PDB entry 8CO6 | electron microscopy, 4.70 A resolution (low resolution: residue-level contacts below are approximate; hydrogen-bond / salt-bridge calls are withheld) | chains B and C of the 29 polymer chains in the assembly

# Chain B (and C)
Protein: Outer capsid protein VP4
From: Rotavirus A
Notes: chain C of this document is another copy of the same molecule, construct and numbering; everything in this record applies to it too
Reference sequence: A0A1Q2TSK9 (A0A1Q2TSK9_9VIRU); residues 1-776 here = UniProt positions 1-776
Amino-acid sequence (776 residues; each row starts with the number of its first residue):
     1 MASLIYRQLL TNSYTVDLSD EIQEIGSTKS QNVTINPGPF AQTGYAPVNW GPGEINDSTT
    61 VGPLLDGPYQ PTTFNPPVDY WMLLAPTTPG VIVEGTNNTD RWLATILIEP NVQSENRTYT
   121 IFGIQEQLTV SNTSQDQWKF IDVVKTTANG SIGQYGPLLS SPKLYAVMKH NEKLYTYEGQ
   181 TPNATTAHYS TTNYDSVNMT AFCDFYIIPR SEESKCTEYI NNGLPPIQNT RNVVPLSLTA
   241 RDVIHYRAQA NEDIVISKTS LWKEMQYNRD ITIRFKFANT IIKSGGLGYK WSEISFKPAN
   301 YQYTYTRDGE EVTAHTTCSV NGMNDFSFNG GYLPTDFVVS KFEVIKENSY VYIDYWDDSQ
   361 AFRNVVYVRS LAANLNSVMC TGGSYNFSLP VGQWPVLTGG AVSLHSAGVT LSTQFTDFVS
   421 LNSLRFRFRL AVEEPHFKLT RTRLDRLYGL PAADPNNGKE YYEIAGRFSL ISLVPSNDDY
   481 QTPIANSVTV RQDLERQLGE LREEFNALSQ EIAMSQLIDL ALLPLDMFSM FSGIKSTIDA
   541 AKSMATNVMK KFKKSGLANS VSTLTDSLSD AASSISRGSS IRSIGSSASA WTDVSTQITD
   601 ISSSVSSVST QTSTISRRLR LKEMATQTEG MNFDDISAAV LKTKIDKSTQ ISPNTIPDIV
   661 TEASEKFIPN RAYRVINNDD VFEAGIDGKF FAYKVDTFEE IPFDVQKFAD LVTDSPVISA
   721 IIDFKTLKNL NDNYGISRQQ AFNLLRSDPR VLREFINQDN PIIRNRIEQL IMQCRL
Unresolved in the structure: 225-249, 599-605 (chain C: 28-63, 246-260, 487-498, 574-582, 594-605)
Differences from the reference sequence: conflict Thr185 (Arg in A0A1Q2TSK9), Met323 (Val in A0A1Q2TSK9), Ser737 (Thr in A0A1Q2TSK9), Arg738 (Lys in A0A1Q2TSK9)

# How chain B and chain C interact
Residue-residue contacts - 101 pairs, chain B then chain C:
  Leu10(B) with Asp526(C); Phe528(C)
  Thr11(B) with Gln8(C); Met527(C)
  Tyr14(B) with Asn12(C); Met527(C); Ala545(C)
  Asp17(B) with Ala541(C); Lys542(C)
  Glu21(B) with Ile22(C); Gln23(C)
  Glu24(B) with Thr410(C); Lys542(C)
  Ser27(B) with Asn321(C); Tyr352(C); Arg427(C)
  Thr28(B) with Gln228(C); Asn321(C); Tyr352(C)
  Lys29(B) with Ile25(C); Gly26(C); Asn229(C)
  Ser30(B) with Asn321(C)
  Gln31(B) with Pro226(C)
  Asn32(B) with Gly322(C); Met323(C)
  Val33(B) with Met323(C); Asn324(C); Asp325(C); Asn348(C)
  Thr34(B) with Asp325(C)
  Ile35(B) with Asp325(C); Phe326(C)
  Pro37(B) with Ser327(C); Asn329(C)
  Ala41(B) with Arg443(C)
  Gln42(B) with Asn329(C); Arg443(C)
  Thr43(B) with Gly330(C); Gly331(C)
  Val48(B) with Gly392(C)
  Trp50(B) with Gly392(C); Gln393(C)
  Ile256(B) with Tyr332(C)
  Leu261(B) with Arg443(C)
  Asp358(B) with Arg441(C)
  Gln360(B) with Arg441(C)
  Arg363(B) with Gln393(C); Arg441(C)
  Phe418(B) with Leu333(C)
  Val419(B) with Thr335(C)
  Asn477(B) with Arg443(C)
  Thr482(B) with Asp445(C); Arg446(C)
  Pro483(B) with Phe326(C)
  Ala485(B) with Lys346(C)
  Asn486(B) with Lys346(C); Arg446(C); Leu447(C); Tyr448(C)
  Ser487(B) with Val432(C)
  Val488(B) with Val432(C); Glu433(C); Tyr448(C)
  Thr489(B) with Val432(C)
  Lys553(B) with Phe528(C)
  Ala558(B) with Phe528(C)
  Thr565(B) with Ser529(C); Lys642(C)
  Asp566(B) with Gly533(C)
  Ser569(B) with Lys642(C); Asp646(C)
  Asp570(B) with Asp646(C)
  Ala571(B) with Gln516(C)
  Ala572(B) with Ile512(C); Ala513(C); Gln516(C); Thr643(C)
  Ser573(B) with Thr643(C); Lys647(C)
  Ser574(B) with Glu511(C)
  Ser586(B) with Asn757(C)
  Ser587(B) with Asn757(C)
  Ala588(B) with Gln516(C)
  Ser589(B) with Gln516(C); Asp519(C); Arg753(C)
  Trp591(B) with Leu523(C)
  Ala625(B) with Leu523(C); Pro524(C)
  Thr626(B) with Pro524(C)
  Gln627(B) with Leu522(C)
  Asp710(B) with Arg753(C); Asn757(C)
  Thr713(B) with Asp519(C); Arg753(C)
  Asp714(B) with Leu522(C); Pro749(C); Arg750(C); Arg753(C)
  Ser715(B) with Arg750(C)
Also at the interface, not in a pair above, chain B (76 interface residues in all): Asn12, Ser13, Leu18, Ile22, Ile25, Pro47, Ser260, Trp262, Ser359, Pro475, Ser476, Val561, Ser562, Leu568, Lys622, Met624, Asn677, Pro716
Also at the interface, not in a pair above, chain C (74 interface residues in all): Ser19, Tyr219, Phe328, Phe337, Tyr350, Val391, Ala431, Glu434, Thr442, Ile518, Leu520, Ser532, Met549

# In short
76 residues of chain B and 74 residues of chain C are in contact.
Both chains are Outer capsid protein VP4 (Rotavirus A). Entry 8CO6 (Subtomogram average of Immature Rotavirus
TLP penton) was determined by electron microscopy (same publication as 8BP8 and 8COA).
